Entry 6L35 (electron microscopy, 3.23 A resolution); this record covers chains B and M of the 17 polymer chains in the assembly.

# Chain B
Molecule: Photosystem I P700 chlorophyll a apoprotein A2
Source organism: Physcomitrium patens
Notes: EC 1.97.1.12
UniProtKB: Q8MFA2 (PSAB_PHYPA); numbering as in UniProt (aligned over 2-734)
Chain sequence (733 residues; numbered 2 to 734; the number before each row is that of its first residue):
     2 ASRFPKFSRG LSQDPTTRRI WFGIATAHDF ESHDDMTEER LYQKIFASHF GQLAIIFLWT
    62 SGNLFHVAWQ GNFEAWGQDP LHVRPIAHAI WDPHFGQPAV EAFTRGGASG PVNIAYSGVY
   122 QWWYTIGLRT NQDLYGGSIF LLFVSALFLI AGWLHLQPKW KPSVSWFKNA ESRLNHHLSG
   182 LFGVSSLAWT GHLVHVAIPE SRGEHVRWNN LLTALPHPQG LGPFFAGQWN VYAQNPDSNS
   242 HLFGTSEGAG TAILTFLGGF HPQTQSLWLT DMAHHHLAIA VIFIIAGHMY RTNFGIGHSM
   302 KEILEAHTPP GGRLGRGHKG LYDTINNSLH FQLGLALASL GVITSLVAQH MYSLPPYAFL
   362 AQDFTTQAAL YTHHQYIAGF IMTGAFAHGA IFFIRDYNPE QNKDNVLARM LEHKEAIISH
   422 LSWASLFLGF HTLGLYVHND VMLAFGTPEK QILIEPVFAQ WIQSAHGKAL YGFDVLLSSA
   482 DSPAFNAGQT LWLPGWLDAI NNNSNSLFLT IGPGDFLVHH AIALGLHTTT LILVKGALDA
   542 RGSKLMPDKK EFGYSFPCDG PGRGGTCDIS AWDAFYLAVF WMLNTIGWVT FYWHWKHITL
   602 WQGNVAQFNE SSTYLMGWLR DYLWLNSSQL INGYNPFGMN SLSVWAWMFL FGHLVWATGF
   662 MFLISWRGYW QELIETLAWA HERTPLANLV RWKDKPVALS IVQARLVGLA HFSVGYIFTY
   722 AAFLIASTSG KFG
UniProt features mapped onto this chain:
  - binding site ([4Fe-4S] cluster): Cys559, Cys568
  - binding site (chlorophyll a): His654, Met662, Tyr670
  - binding site (phylloquinone): Trp671

# Chain M
Molecule: Photosystem I reaction center subunit XII
Source organism: Physcomitrium patens
UniProtKB: Q6YXK4 (Q6YXK4_PHYPA); numbering as in UniProt (aligned over 3-31)
Chain sequence (29 residues; row label = number of the first residue in the row):
     3 SISDSQIIVA LVSAFITGIL ALRLGKSLY

# Interface between chain B and chain M
Pairs across the interface (29; chain B residue first):
  Lys7(B) - Tyr31(M)
  Ala48(B) - Leu30(M)  hydrophobic
  Phe66(B) - Ser3(M)
  Ala69(B) - Ser3(M)
  Trp70(B) - Ser3(M)
  Trp70(B) - Ile9(M)
  Asn132(B) - Ser3(M)
  Gln133(B) - Ile4(M)
  Gln133(B) - Gln8(M)  hydrogen bond
  Tyr136(B) - Ser3(M)
  Tyr136(B) - Gln8(M)  hydrogen bond (side chain-backbone)
  Tyr136(B) - Val11(M)
  Tyr136(B) - Ala12(M)
  Leu143(B) - Ala12(M)
  Leu143(B) - Ser15(M)
  Leu143(B) - Ala16(M)
  Leu143(B) - Thr19(M)
  Ala147(B) - Thr19(M)
  Ala147(B) - Leu22(M)
  Leu150(B) - Thr19(M)
  Leu150(B) - Ala23(M)
  Leu150(B) - Leu26(M)  hydrophobic
  Ile151(B) - Leu22(M)  hydrophobic
  Gly153(B) - Leu26(M)
  Trp154(B) - Arg25(M)
  Trp154(B) - Leu26(M)
  Trp154(B) - Ser29(M)
  Leu157(B) - Ser29(M)
  Leu157(B) - Leu30(M)  hydrophobic
Interface residues without a listed pair, chain B (19 interface residues in all): Lys45, Gly52, Leu59, Ser146

# Summary
19 residues of chain B and 16 residues of chain M are in contact, with 2 hydrogen bonds. Polar pairs include
Gln133(B)-Gln8(M) and Tyr136(B)-Gln8(M). UniProt lists [4Fe-4S] cluster-binding residues Cys559(B) and
Cys568(B), 3 chlorophyll a-binding residues and phylloquinone-binding residue Trp671(B) on chain B.
Here chain B is Photosystem I P700 chlorophyll a apoprotein A2 and chain M is Photosystem I reaction center
subunit XII, both from Physcomitrium patens. Entry 6L35 (PSI-LHCI Supercomplex from Physcometrella patens) was
determined by electron microscopy.
